4UHJ - chain A; structure by X-ray diffraction, 1.90 A resolution.

[Chain A]
Protein: Transcriptional regulatory protein cpxr
Source organism: Escherichia coli
Reference sequence: P0AE88 (CPXR_ECOLI); residue numbers follow UniProt; this construct covers 1-123
Amino-acid sequence (136 residues; row label = number of the first residue in the row):
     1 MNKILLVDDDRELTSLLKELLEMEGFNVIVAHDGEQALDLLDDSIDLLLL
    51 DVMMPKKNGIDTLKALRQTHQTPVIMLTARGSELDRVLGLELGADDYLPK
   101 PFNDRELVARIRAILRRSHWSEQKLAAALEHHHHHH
Not modelled in the structure: 1, 128-136
Differences from the reference sequence: expression tag (124-136)
Bound ions: Mg2+ site 1: Asp9, Asp51, Met53 (shared with 1 residue of chain B); Mg2+ site 2: Glu12 (shared with 3 residues of chain B)
Curated features (UniProtKB/Swiss-Prot):
  - modified residue: Asp51 (4-aspartylphosphate)

[Summary]
The Mg2+ site 1 is built by Asp9, Asp51 and Met53.
Chain A is Transcriptional regulatory protein cpxr (Escherichia coli); the structure, Crystal structure of the
receiver domain of CpxR from E. coli (orthorhombic form), was determined by X-ray diffraction together with
5LFK and 4UHK from the same study.
